PDB entry 7D3L | electron microscopy, 3.68 A resolution | chains H and L of the 6 polymer chains in the assembly

== Chain H ==
Name: F145 vh
Organism: Bos taurus
Chain sequence (156 residues; numbered 1 to 156; the number before each row is that of its first residue):
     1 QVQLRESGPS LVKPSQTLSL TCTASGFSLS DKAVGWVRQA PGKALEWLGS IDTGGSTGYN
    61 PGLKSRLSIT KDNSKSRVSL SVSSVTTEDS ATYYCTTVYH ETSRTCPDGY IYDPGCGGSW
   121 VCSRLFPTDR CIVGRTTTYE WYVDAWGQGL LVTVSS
Disordered / not traced: 138-156
Cystine bridges: Cys22-Cys95, Cys106-Cys122, Cys116-Cys131

== Chain L ==
Name: F145 vl
Organism: Bos taurus
Chain sequence (123 residues; row label = number of the first residue in the row):
     1 WAQAVLTQPS SVSGSLGQRV SITCSGSSSN VGNGYVSWYQ LIPGSAPRTL IYGDTSRASG
    61 VPDRISGSRS GNTATLTISS VQAEDEADYF CASAEDSSSN AVFGSGTTLT VLGDYKDDDD
   121 KGG
Disordered / not traced: 1-4, 113-123

== Chain H / chain L interface ==
Contacting residue pairs - 59 pairs, chain H then chain L:
  Gln1(H) with Arg48(L); Ser59(L), hydrogen bond (backbone-backbone)
  Val2(H) with Arg48(L)
  Leu4(H) with Ala46(L), hydrogen bond (backbone-backbone); Pro47(L)
  Arg5(H) with Ala46(L)
  Glu6(H) with Ile42(L); Pro43(L); Gly44(L), hydrogen bond (side chain-backbone); Ser45(L), hydrogen bond (side chain-backbone); Ala46(L), hydrogen bond (side chain-backbone)
  Val37(H) with Phe90(L), hydrophobic
  Arg38(H) with Phe90(L)
  Gln39(H) with Asp88(L); Phe90(L); Ser105(L); Gly106(L), hydrogen bond (side chain-backbone); Thr107(L); Thr108(L)
  Gly42(H) with Ser10(L), hydrogen bond (backbone-side chain)
  Lys43(H) with Ser105(L), hydrogen bond (backbone-side chain)
  Ala44(H) with Val5(L), hydrophobic; Leu6(L); Gly104(L); Ser105(L)
  Leu45(H) with Val5(L); Phe90(L), hydrophobic; Phe103(L), hydrophobic; Gly104(L), hydrogen bond (backbone-backbone); Ser105(L), hydrogen bond (backbone-backbone)
  Trp47(H) with Ala101(L), hydrogen bond (side chain-backbone); Phe103(L), hydrophobic
  Tyr59(H) with Asn100(L), hydrogen bond (backbone-side chain)
  Asn60(H) with Ser98(L); Asn100(L); Ala101(L), hydrogen bond (side chain-backbone); Val102(L)
  Tyr94(H) with Leu41(L), hydrophobic; Ile42(L); Pro43(L); Asp88(L), hydrogen bond; Phe90(L), hydrophobic
  Cys95(H) with Ala46(L); Pro47(L)
  Thr96(H) with Tyr39(L); Leu41(L); Pro47(L)
  Thr97(H) with Tyr39(L), hydrogen bond (backbone-side chain); Thr49(L), hydrogen bond
  Val98(H) with Phe103(L), hydrophobic
  Tyr99(H) with Ser37(L); Tyr39(L); Thr49(L); Ser93(L); Ala94(L)
  His100(H) with Ala94(L); Glu95(L), hydrogen bond (side chain-backbone); Ser99(L); Asn100(L)
Interface residues without a listed pair, chain H (27 interface residues in all): Ala40, Pro41, Gly58, Thr92, Glu101
Interface residues without a listed pair, chain L (34 interface residues in all): Gly60, Cys91, Asp96

== Overview ==
27 residues of chain H face 34 of chain L across their interface; the contacts include 17 hydrogen bonds.
Polar contacts include Glu6(H)-Gly44(L), Glu6(H)-Ser45(L) and Glu6(H)-Ala46(L).
Chain H is F145 vh and chain L is F145 vl, both from Bos taurus; the structure, Foot and mouth disease virus
O/tibet/99-bound the single chain fragmen antibody F145, was determined by electron microscopy together with
7D3K, 7D3M and 7D3R from the same study.
